PDB entry 6Y4M | X-ray diffraction, 3.34 A resolution | chains B and F of the 6 polymer chains in the assembly

[Chain B]
Protein: Tubulin beta chain
Organism: Sus scrofa
Reference sequence: P02554 (TBB_PIG); residue numbers follow UniProt; this construct covers 1-445
Chain sequence (445 residues; row label = number of the first residue in the row):
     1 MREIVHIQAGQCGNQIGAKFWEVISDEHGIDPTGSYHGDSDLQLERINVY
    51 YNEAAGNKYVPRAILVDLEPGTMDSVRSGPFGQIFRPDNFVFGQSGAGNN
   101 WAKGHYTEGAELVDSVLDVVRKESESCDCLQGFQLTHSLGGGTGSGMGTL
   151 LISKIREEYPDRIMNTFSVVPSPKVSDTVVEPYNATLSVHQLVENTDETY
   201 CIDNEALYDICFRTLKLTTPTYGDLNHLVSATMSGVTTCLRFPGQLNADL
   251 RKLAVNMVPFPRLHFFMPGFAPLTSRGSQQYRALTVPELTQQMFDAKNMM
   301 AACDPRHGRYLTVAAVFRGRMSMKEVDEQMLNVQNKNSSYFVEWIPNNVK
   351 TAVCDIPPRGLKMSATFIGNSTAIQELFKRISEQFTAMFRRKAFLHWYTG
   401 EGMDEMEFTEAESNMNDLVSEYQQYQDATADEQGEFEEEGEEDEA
Not modelled in the structure: 432-445
Ligand contacts:
  - GDP (guanosine-5'-diphosphate): Gly10, Gln11, Cys12, Gln15, Ile16, Asn99, Ser138, Gly140, Gly141, Gly142, Thr143, Gly144, Ser145, Val169, Pro171, Val175, Ser176, Glu181, Asn204, Leu207, Tyr222, Leu225, Asn226
  - (2R)-1-methylpiperidine-2-carboxylic acid / O9H / OH5 / valine: Gln11, Gln15, Pro173, Lys174, Val175, Ser176, Asp177, Tyr208, Thr219, Pro220, Thr221, Tyr222, Gly223, Leu225, Asn226, Arg276
Curated features (UniProtKB/Swiss-Prot):
  - motif: Met1 to Ile4 (MREI motif)
  - binding site (GTP): Gln11, Glu69, Ser138, Gly142, Thr143, Gly144, Asn204, Asn226
  - binding site (Mg(2+)): Glu69
  - modified residue: Ser40 (Phosphoserine), Lys58 (N6-acetyllysine), Ser172 (Phosphoserine), Thr285 (Phosphothreonine), Thr290 (Phosphothreonine), Arg318 (Omega-N-methylarginine), Glu438 (5-glutamyl polyglutamate)
  - cross-link (Glycyl lysine isopeptide (Lys-Gly)): Lys58 (interchain with G-Cter in ubiquitin), Lys324 (interchain with G-Cter in ubiquitin)
  - natural variant: His37 (H37V: In 2nd form), Asn48 (N48S: In 2nd form), Ala55 to Asn57 (sequence variant, change not given here; In 2nd form), Ser275 (S275A: In 2nd form)

[Chain F]
Protein: Tubulin-Tyrosine Ligase
Organism: Gallus gallus
Reference sequence: E1BQ43 (E1BQ43_CHICK); numbering as in UniProt (aligned over 1-378)
Chain sequence (384 residues; each row starts with the number of its first residue):
     1 MYTFVVRDENSSVYAEVSRLLLATGQWKRLRKDNPRFNLMLGERNRLPFG
    51 RLGHEPGLVQLVNYYRGADKLCRKASLVKLIKTSPELSESCTWFPESYVI
   101 YPTNLKTPVAPAQNGIRHLINNTRTDEREVFLAAYNRRREGREGNVWIAK
   151 SSAGAKGEGILISSEASELLDFIDEQGQVHVIQKYLEKPLLLEPGHRKFD
   201 IRSWVLVDHLYNIYLYREGVLRTSSEPYNSANFQDKTCHLTNHCIQKEYS
   251 KNYGRYEEGNEMFFEEFNQYLMDALNTTLENSILLQIKHIIRSCLMCIEP
   301 AISTKHLHYQSFQLFGFDFMVDEELKVWLIEVNGAPACAQKLYAELCQGI
   351 VDVAISSVFPLADTGQKTSQPTSIFIKLHHHHHH
Not modelled in the structure: 103-124, 153-157, 364-371, 382-384
Differences from the reference sequence: expression tag (379-384)
Ligand contacts: AMP-PCP (ACP; phosphomethylphosphonic acid adenylate ester): Lys74, Pro95, Ile148, Lys150, Ile160, Gln183, Lys184, Tyr185, Leu186, Lys198, Asp200, Arg202, Arg222, His239, Leu240, Thr241, Asn242, Asp318, Met320, Ile330, Glu331, Asn333

[How chain B and chain F interact]
Pairs across the interface (15; chain B residue first):
  Arg309(B) with Arg31(F)
  Leu331(B) with Pro56(F); Gly57(F)
  Gln334(B) with Arg36(F), hydrogen bond
  Asn335(B) with Arg36(F); Gly57(F), hydrogen bond (side chain-backbone); Leu58(F)
  Ser338(B) with Leu30(F); Asn34(F), hydrogen bond
  Ser339(B) with Lys28(F), hydrogen bond; Arg31(F)
  Glu343(B) with Arg31(F), salt bridge
  Asn347(B) with Arg36(F)
  Ala430(B) with Asp33(F)
  Asp431(B) with Asp33(F)
Interface residues without a listed pair, chain B (11 interface residues in all): Lys336
Interface residues without a listed pair, chain F (11 interface residues in all): Met1, Thr3

[Summary]
Chain B and chain F each contribute 11 residues to their interface; the contacts include 4 hydrogen bonds and
1 salt bridge. Polar pairs include Glu343(B)-Arg31(F), Gln334(B)-Arg36(F) and Asn335(B)-Gly57(F). Ligands of
chain B: GDP and (2R)-1-methylpiperidine-2-carboxylic acid / O9H / OH5 / valine.
Chain B is Tubulin beta chain (Sus scrofa) and chain F is Tubulin-Tyrosine Ligase (Gallus gallus); the
structure, Structure of Tubulin Tyrosine Ligase in Complex with Tb111, was determined by X-ray diffraction,
deposited together with 6Y4N.
